Entry 6VF4 (X-ray diffraction, 1.75 A resolution); this record covers chains A and P of the 4 polymer chains in the assembly.

== Chain A ==
Molecule: DNA-directed DNA/RNA polymerase mu
From: Homo sapiens
Notes: EC 2.7.7.7
UniProtKB: Q9NP87 (DPOLM_HUMAN); numbering as in UniProt; present here: 132-397, 410-494
Sequence (356 residues; row label = number of the first residue in the row; note: 12 numbers in that range are skipped by the numbering (no residue carries them; nothing is unmodelled there)):
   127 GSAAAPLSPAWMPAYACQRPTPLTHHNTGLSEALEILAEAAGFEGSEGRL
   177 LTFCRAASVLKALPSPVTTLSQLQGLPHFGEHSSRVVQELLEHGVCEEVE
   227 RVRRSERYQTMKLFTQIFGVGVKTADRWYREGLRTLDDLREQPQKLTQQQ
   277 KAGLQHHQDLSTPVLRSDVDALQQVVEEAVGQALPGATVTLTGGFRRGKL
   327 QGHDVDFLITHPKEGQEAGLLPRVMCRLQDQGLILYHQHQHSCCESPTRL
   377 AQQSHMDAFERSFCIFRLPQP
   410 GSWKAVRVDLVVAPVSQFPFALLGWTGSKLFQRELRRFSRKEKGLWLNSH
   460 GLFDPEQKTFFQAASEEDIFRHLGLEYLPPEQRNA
Unresolved in the structure: 127-137, 365-384
Sequence notes: expression tag (127-131); conflict Gly410 (Pro in Q9NP87)
Glycans and other covalent adducts: 2,3-dihydroxy-1,4-dithiobutane (DTT) linked to Cys180
Metal / ion sites: Mn2+ site 1: His208 (shared with 1 residue of chain D); Na+: Thr241, Ile243, Val246 (shared with DT3(P) of chain P); Mn2+ site 2: Asp330, Asp332, Asp418 (together with 8-oxo-guanosine-5'-triphosphate) (shared with DA4(P), 8GM_5(P) of chain P); Mn2+ site 3: Asp330, Asp332 (together with 8-oxo-guanosine-5'-triphosphate, pyrophosphate) (shared with 8GM_5(P) of chain P); Mn2+ site 4: Glu386, His459
Residues lining bound ligands: 8-oxo-guanosine-5'-triphosphate / pyrophosphate: Gly319, Gly320, Arg323, Lys325, Gln327, Gly328, His329, Asp330, Asp332, Gly433, Trp434, Thr435, Gly436, Ser437, Lys438, Gln441, Arg445

== Chain P ==
Molecule: 5-nt DNA strand
Sequence (5 nucleotides; each row starts with the number of its first residue):
     1 CGTAX
Modified / non-standard residues: 8GM ([(2R,3S,4R,5R)-5-[2-azanyl-6,8-bis(oxidanylidene)-1,7-dihydropurin-9-yl]-3,4-bis(oxidanyl)oxolan-2-yl]methyl dihydrogen phosphate) at position 5
Metal / ion sites: Na+: DT3 (shared with Thr241(A), Ile243(A), Val246(A) of chain A); Mn2+ site 1: DA4, 8GM_5 (together with 8-oxo-guanosine-5'-triphosphate) (shared with Asp330(A), Asp332(A), Asp418(A) of chain A); Mn2+ site 2: 8GM_5 (together with 8-oxo-guanosine-5'-triphosphate, pyrophosphate) (shared with Asp330(A), Asp332(A) of chain A)

== Chain A / chain P interface ==
Residue-residue contacts (31):
  Ile243(A) - DT3(P)  phosphate contact
  Phe244(A) - DT3(P)  phosphate contact
  Gly245(A) - DG2(P)  phosphate contact
  Gly245(A) - DT3(P)  hydrogen bond to the phosphate
  Val246(A) - DG2(P)  hydrogen bond to the phosphate
  Val246(A) - DT3(P)  hydrogen bond to the phosphate
  Gly247(A) - DG2(P)  hydrogen bond to the phosphate
  Gly247(A) - DT3(P)  phosphate contact
  Lys249(A) - DC1(P)  phosphate contact
  Lys249(A) - DG2(P)  phosphate contact
  Thr250(A) - DC1(P)  hydrogen bond to the phosphate
  Thr250(A) - DG2(P)  hydrogen bond to the phosphate
  Gln275(A) - DG2(P)  sugar contact
  Arg323(A) - 8GM_5(P)  phosphate contact
  Asp330(A) - 8GM_5(P)  phosphate contact
  Asp332(A) - DA4(P)  phosphate contact
  Asp332(A) - 8GM_5(P)  phosphate contact
  Phe389(A) - DT3(P)  sugar contact
  Phe389(A) - DA4(P)  sugar contact
  Arg416(A) - DT3(P)  phosphate contact
  Arg416(A) - DA4(P)  salt bridge to the phosphate
  Asp418(A) - DA4(P)  sugar contact
  Asp418(A) - 8GM_5(P)  phosphate contact
  Gly433(A) - 8GM_5(P)  hydrogen bond to the sugar
  Trp434(A) - DA4(P)  phosphate contact
  Trp434(A) - 8GM_5(P)  sugar contact
  Thr435(A) - 8GM_5(P)  phosphate contact
  Gly436(A) - 8GM_5(P)  hydrogen bond to the sugar
  Ser437(A) - 8GM_5(P)  sugar contact
  Lys438(A) - 8GM_5(P)  base contact
  Gln441(A) - 8GM_5(P)  sugar contact
Interface residues without a listed pair, chain A (24 interface residues in all): Val248, Arg387, Arg445

== In short ==
24 residues of chain A and 5 residues of chain P are in contact, with 8 hydrogen bonds and 1 salt bridge.
Polar contacts include Gly433(A)-8GM_5(P), Gly436(A)-8GM_5(P) and Gly245(A)-DT3(P). Chain A binds
8-oxo-guanosine-5'-triphosphate / pyrophosphate. Thr241(A), Ile243(A), Val246(A) and DT3(P) form the Na+ site.
Chain A is DNA-directed DNA/RNA polymerase mu (Homo sapiens) and chain P is a 5-nt DNA strand; the structure,
DNA Polymerase Mu, 8-oxorGTP:At Reaction State Ternary Complex, 50 mM Mn2+ (30 min), was determined by X-ray
diffraction, deposited together with 6VEZ, 6VF0, 6VF1, 6VF2, 6VF3, 6VF5 and 7 further entries.
